3RO9 - chain A; structure by X-ray diffraction, 2.60 A resolution.

# Chain A
Name: Strain CBS138 chromosome J complete sequence
From: Candida glabrata
UniProtKB: Q6FPH0 (Q6FPH0_CANGA); numbering as in UniProt (aligned over 3-217)
Chain sequence (225 residues; row label = number of the first residue in the row):
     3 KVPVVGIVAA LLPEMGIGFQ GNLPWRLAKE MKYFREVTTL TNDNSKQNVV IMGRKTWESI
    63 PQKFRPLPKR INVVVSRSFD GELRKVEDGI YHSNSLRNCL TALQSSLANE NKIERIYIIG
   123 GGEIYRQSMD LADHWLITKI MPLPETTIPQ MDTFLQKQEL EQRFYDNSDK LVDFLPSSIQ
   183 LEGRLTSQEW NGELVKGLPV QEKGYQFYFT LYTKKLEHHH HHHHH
Differences from the reference sequence: expression tag (218-227)
Reported in the primary citation:
  - conformationally variable residues (loop rearrangement): P63

# In short
From the paper: conformational variability at P63.
Chain A is Strain CBS138 chromosome J complete sequence (Candida glabrata); the structure, Candida glabrata
dihydrofolate reductase complexed with NADPH and
6-ethyl-5-[(3R)-3-[3-methoxy-5-(pyridin-4-yl)phenyl]but-1-yn-1-yl]pyrimidine-2,4-diamine (UCP1006), was
determined by X-ray diffraction together with 4H95, 4H96, 4H97, 4H98 and 3ROA from the same study.
